8T0Z - chains B and C of the 12 polymer chains in the assembly; structure by electron microscopy, 3.30 A resolution.

Chain B (and C):
Molecule: Glutaminase liver isoform, mitochondrial
From: Homo sapiens
Notes: EC 3.5.1.2; chain C of this document is another copy of the same molecule, construct and numbering; everything in this record applies to it too
UniProt: Q9UI32 (GLSL_HUMAN); numbering as in UniProt (aligned over 1-602)
Chain sequence (602 residues; numbered 1 to 602; the number before each row is that of its first residue):
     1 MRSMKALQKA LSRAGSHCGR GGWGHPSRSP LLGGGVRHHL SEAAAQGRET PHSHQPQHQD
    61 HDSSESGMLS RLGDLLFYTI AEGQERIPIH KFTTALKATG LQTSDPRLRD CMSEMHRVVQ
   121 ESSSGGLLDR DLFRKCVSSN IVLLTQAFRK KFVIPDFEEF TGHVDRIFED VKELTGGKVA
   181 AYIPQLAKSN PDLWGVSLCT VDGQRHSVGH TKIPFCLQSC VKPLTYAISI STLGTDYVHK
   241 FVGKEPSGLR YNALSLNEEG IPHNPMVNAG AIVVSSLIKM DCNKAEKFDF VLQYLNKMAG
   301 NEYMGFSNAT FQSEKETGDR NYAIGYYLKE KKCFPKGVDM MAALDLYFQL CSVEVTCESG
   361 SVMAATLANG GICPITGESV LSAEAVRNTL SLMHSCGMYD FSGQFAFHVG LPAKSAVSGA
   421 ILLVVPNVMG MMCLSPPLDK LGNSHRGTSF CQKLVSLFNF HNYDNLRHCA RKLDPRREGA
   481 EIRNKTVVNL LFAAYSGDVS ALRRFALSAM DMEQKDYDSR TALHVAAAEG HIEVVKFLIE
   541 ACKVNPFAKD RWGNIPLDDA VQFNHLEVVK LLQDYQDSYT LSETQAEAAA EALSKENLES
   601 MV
Disordered / not traced: 1-68, 478-602
Differences from the reference sequence: engineered mutation Ala253 (Lys in Q9UI32)
Ligand contacts: glutamine (GLN): Tyr182, Gln218, Ser219, Lys222, Tyr251, Asn268, Glu314, Asn321, Tyr347, Cys351, Tyr399, Ala416, Val417
Reported in the primary citation:
  - mutagenesis - K253A: increased catalytic activity (citing earlier work)
  - self-association interface (contacts with another copy of this molecule): Phe306, Asn308, Phe311, Asp345
  - mutagenesis - N308A: decreased catalytic activity
  - catalytic residues: Ser219, Lys222 (proposed by the authors, not directly observed)
  - catalytic residues: Tyr399
  - binding site for glutamine: Tyr182, Tyr251, Glu314, Tyr399

How chain B and chain C interact:
Pairs across the interface (66):
  Tyr226(B) with Phe407(C)
  His239(B) with Phe407(C)
  Lys244(B) with Gly403(C); Gln404(C), hydrogen bond (backbone-backbone); Phe407(C); His408(C)
  Glu245(B) with Asp400(C); Gln404(C), hydrogen bond
  Pro246(B) with Gly248(C); Ser402(C)
  Ser247(B) with Ser247(C); Gly248(C)
  Arg250(B) with Glu258(C), salt bridge
  Glu258(B) with Arg250(C), salt bridge; Lys440(C)
  Glu259(B) with Lys440(C), salt bridge
  Ala368(B) with Asn465(C)
  Arg387(B) with Phe407(C), hydrogen bond (side chain-backbone); His461(C), hydrogen bond; Tyr463(C); Asp464(C)
  Asn388(B) with Phe407(C)
  Ser391(B) with Ala406(C); Phe407(C); Tyr463(C)
  Leu392(B) with Phe407(C), hydrophobic
  His394(B) with His394(C), hydrogen bond; Tyr463(C)
  Asp400(B) with Glu245(C)
  Gly403(B) with Lys244(C); Pro246(C)
  Gln404(B) with Lys244(C); Glu245(C), hydrogen bond
  Ala406(B) with Ser391(C)
  Phe407(B) with Tyr226(C); His239(C); Lys244(C); Arg387(C), hydrogen bond (backbone-side chain); Asn388(C); Ser391(C); Leu392(C), hydrophobic
  His408(B) with Lys244(C), hydrogen bond
  Pro412(B) with Tyr463(C), hydrophobic
  Pro426(B) with Tyr463(C), hydrophobic
  Asn427(B) with Asn465(C); Leu466(C)
  Lys440(B) with Glu258(C), salt bridge
  His461(B) with Arg387(C), hydrogen bond
  Asn462(B) with Asn462(C); Tyr463(C)
  Tyr463(B) with Arg387(C); Ser391(C); His394(C), hydrogen bond; Pro412(C); Pro426(C), hydrophobic; Asn462(C)
  Asn465(B) with Gly370(C); Asn427(C)
  Leu466(B) with Asn427(C)
  Arg467(B) with Val201(C), hydrogen bond (side chain-backbone); Asp202(C), salt bridge; Asn369(C), hydrogen bond; Asn427(C)
  His468(B) with Gly370(C); Ile372(C); Ala383(C)
Interface residues without a listed pair, chain B (37 interface residues in all): Thr235, Gly248, Asn369, Gly370, Leu390
Interface residues without a listed pair, chain C (43 interface residues in all): Thr235, Ala368, Val386, Leu390, Gly410, His468

Summary:
37 residues of chain B and 43 residues of chain C are in contact; the contacts include 12 hydrogen bonds and 5
salt bridges. Polar pairs include Arg250(B)-Glu258(C), Glu259(B)-Lys440(C) and Lys440(B)-Glu258(C). Bound to
chain B: glutamine. From the paper: catalytic residues Ser219(B), Lys222(B) and Tyr399(B); K253A of chain B
increases catalytic activity.
Both chains are Glutaminase liver isoform, mitochondrial (Homo sapiens). Entry 8T0Z (Human liver-type
glutaminase (K253A) with L-Gln, filamentous form) was determined by electron microscopy (same publication as
8SZJ and 8SZL).
